Entry 3BE2 (X-ray diffraction, 1.75 A resolution); this record covers chain A.

== Chain A ==
Molecule: Vascular endothelial growth factor receptor 2
Organism: Homo sapiens
Notes: EC 2.7.10.1; fragment: kinase domain, residues 815-939 and 990-1171
UniProtKB: P35968 (VGFR2_HUMAN); numbering as in UniProt; present here: 815-939, 990-1171
Amino-acid sequence (314 residues; row label = number of the first residue in the row; note: 50 numbers in that range are skipped by the numbering (no residue carries them; nothing is unmodelled there)):
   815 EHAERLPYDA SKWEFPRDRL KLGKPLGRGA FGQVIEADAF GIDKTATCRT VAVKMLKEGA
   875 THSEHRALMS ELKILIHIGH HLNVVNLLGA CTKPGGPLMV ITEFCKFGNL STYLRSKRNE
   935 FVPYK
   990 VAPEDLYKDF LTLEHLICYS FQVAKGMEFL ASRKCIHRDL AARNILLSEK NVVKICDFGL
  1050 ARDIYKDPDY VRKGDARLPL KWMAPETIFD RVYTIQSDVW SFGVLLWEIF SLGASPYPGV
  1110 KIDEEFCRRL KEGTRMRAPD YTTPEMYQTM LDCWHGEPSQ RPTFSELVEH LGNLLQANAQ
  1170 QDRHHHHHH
Disordered / not traced: 858-860, 1049-1067, 1177-1178
Modified / non-standard residues: Tyr1054 (O-phosphotyrosine; PTR); Tyr1059 (O-phosphotyrosine; PTR)
Sequence notes: engineered mutation Ala817 (Cys in P35968), Thr916 (Val in P35968), Val990 (Glu in P35968); expression tag (1172-1178)
Small-molecule neighbours: RAJ (n-{3-[3-(dimethylamino)propyl]-5-(trifluoromethyl)phenyl}-4-methyl-3-[(3-pyrimidin-4-ylpyridin-2-yl)amino]benzamide): Leu840, Val848, Ala866, Val867, Lys868, Glu885, Ile888, Leu889, Ile892, Val898, Val899, Val914, Thr916, Glu917, Phe918, Cys919, Leu1019, His1026, Leu1035, Ile1044, Cys1045, Asp1046, Phe1047, Gly1048
UniProt features mapped onto this chain:
  - binding site (ATP): Leu840 to Val848, Lys868
  - natural variant: Val848 (V848E: Strongly reduced autophosphorylation and kinase activity), Gly873 (G873R: In a colorectal cancer sample), Pro1147 (P1147S: In HCI)
  - mutagenesis: Lys868 (K868M: Loss of enzyme activity), Tyr996 (Y996F: Strongly reduced autophosphorylation. Reduces phosphorylation of PLCG1), Cys1045 (C1045A: Significantly higher kinase activity), Tyr1054 (Y1054F: Strongly reduced autophosphorylation. Abolishes phosphorylation of downstream signaling proteins; when associated with F-1059), Tyr1059 (Y1059F: Strongly reduced autophosphorylation. Abolishes phosphorylation of downstream signaling proteins; when associated with F-1054)
  - active site: Asp1028 (Proton acceptor)
  - modified residue (Phosphotyrosine): Tyr996, Tyr1054, Tyr1059

== Overview ==
Bound to chain A: compound RAJ. Curated annotation (UniProt) lists 10 ATP-binding residues, 5 mutagenesis
sites and active-site residue Asp1028.
Chain A is Vascular endothelial growth factor receptor 2 (Homo sapiens); the structure, Crystal structure of
the VEGFR2 kinase domain in complex with a benzamide inhibitor, was determined by X-ray diffraction together
with 3B8Q from the same study.
